Entry 7K1B (electron microscopy, 4.30 A resolution (low resolution: residue-level contacts below are approximate; hydrogen-bond / salt-bridge calls are withheld)); this record covers chains A and D of the 4 polymer chains in the assembly.

Chain A:
Protein: DNA-dependent protein kinase catalytic subunit
From: Homo sapiens
Notes: EC 2.7.11.1
UniProtKB: P78527 (PRKDC_HUMAN); residues 1-4128 here = UniProt positions 1-4128
Sequence (4128 residues; numbered 1 to 4128; the number before each row is that of its first residue):
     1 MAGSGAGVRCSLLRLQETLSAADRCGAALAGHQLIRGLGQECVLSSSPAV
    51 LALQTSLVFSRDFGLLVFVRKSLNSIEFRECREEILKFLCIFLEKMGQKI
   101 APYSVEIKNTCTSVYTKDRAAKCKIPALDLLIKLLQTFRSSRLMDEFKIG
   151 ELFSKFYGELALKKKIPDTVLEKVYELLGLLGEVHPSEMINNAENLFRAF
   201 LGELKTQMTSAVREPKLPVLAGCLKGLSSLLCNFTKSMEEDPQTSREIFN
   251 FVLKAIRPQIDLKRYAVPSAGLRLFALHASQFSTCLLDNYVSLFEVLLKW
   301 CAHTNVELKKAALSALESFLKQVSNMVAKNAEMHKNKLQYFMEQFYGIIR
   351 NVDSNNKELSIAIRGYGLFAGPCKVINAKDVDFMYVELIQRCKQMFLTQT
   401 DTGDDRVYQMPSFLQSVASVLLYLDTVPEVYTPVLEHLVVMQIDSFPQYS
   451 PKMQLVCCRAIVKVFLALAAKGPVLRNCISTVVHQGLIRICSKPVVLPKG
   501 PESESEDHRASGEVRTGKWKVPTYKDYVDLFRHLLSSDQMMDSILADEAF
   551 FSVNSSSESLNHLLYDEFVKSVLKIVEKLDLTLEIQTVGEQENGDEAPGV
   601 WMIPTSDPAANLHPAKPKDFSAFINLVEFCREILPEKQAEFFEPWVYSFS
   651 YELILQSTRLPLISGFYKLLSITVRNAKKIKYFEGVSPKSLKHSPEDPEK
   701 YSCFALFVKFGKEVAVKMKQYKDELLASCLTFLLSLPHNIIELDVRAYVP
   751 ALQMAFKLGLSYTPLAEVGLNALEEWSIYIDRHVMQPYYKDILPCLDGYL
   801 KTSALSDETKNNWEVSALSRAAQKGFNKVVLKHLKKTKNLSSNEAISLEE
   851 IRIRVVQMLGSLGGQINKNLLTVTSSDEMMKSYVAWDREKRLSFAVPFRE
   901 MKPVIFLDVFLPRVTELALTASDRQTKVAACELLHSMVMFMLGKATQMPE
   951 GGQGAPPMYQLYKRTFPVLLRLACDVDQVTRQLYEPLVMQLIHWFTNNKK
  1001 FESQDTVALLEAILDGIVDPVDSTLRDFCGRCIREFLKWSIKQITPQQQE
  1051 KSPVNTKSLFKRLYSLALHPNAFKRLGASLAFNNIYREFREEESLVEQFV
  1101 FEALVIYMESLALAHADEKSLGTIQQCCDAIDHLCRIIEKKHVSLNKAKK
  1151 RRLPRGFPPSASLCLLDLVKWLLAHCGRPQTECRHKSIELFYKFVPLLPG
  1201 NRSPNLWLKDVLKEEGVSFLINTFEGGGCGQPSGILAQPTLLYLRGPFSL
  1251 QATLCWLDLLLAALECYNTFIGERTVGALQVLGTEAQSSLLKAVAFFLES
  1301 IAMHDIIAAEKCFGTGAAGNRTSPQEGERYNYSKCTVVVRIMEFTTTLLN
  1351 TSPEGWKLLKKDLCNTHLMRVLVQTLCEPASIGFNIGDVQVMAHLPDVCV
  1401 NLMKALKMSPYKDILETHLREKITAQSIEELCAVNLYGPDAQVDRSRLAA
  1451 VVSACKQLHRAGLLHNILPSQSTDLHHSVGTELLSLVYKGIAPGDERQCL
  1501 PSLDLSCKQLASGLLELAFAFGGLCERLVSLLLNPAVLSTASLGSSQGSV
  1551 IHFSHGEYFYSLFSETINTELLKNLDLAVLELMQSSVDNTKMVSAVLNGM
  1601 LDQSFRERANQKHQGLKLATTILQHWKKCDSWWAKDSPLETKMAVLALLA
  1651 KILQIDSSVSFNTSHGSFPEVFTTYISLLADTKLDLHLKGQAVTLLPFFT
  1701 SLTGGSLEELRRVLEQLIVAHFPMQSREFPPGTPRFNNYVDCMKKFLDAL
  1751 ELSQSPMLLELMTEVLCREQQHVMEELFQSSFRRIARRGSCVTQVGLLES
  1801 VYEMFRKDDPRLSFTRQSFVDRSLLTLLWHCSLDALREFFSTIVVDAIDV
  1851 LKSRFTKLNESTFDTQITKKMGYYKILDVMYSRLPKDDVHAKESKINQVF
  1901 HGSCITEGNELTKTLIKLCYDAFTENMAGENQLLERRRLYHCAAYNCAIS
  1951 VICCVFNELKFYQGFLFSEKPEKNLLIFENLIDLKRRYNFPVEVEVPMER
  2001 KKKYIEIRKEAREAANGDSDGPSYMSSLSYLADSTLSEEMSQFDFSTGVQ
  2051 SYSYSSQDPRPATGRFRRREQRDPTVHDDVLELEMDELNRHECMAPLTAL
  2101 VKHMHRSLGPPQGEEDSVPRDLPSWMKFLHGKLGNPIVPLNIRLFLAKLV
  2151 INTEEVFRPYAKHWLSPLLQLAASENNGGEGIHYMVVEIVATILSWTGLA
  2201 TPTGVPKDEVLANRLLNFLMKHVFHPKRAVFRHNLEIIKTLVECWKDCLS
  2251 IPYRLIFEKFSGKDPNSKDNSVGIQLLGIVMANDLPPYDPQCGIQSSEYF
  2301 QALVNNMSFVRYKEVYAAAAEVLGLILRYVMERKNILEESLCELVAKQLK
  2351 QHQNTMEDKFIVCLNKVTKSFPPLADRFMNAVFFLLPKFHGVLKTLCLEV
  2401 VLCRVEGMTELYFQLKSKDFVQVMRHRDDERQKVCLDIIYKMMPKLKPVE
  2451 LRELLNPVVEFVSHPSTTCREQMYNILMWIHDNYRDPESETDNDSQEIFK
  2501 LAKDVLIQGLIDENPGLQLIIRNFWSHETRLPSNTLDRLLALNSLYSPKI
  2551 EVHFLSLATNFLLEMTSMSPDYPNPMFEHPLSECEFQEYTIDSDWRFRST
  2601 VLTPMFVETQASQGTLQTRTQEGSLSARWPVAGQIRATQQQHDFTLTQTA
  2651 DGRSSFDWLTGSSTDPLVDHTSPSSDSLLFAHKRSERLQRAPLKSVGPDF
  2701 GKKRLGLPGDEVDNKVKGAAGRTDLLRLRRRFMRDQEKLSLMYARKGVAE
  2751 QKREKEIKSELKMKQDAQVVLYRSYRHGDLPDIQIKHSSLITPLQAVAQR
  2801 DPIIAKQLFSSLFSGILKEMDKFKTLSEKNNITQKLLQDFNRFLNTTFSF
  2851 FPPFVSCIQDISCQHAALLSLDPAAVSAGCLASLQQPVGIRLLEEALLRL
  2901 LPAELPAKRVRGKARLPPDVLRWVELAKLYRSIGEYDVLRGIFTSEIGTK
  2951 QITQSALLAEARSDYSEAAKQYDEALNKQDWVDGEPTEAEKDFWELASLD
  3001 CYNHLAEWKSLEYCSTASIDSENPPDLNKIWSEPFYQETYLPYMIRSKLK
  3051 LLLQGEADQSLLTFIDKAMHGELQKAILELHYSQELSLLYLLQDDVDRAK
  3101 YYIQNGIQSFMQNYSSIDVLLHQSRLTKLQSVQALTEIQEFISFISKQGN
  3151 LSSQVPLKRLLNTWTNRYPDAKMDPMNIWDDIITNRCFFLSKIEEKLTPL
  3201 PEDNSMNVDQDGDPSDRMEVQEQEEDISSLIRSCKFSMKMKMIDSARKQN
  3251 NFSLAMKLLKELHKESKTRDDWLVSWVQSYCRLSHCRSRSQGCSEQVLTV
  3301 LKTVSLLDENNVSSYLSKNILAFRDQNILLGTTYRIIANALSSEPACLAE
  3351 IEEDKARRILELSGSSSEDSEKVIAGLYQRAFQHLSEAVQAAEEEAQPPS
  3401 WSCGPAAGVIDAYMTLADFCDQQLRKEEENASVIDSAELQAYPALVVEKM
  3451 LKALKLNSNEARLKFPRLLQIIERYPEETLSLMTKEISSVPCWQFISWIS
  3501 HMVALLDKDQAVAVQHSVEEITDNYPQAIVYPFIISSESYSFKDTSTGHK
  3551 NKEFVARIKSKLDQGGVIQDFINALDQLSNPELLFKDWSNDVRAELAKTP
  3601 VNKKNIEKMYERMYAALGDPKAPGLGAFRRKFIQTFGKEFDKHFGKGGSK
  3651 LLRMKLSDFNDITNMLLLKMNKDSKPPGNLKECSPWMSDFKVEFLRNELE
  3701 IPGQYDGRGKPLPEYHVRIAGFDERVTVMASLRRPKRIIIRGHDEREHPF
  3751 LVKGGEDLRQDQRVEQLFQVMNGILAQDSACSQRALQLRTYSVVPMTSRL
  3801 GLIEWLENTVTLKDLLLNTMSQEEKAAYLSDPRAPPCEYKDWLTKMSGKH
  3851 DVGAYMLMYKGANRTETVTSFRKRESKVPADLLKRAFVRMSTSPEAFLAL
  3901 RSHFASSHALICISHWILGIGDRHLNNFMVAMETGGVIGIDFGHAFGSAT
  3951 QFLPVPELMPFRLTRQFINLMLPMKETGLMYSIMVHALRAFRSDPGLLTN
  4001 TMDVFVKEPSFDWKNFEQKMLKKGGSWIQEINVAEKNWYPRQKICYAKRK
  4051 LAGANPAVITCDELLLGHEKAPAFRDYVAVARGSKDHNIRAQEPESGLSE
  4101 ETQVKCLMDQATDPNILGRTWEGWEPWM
Unresolved in the structure: 1-6, 495-521, 547-557, 588-601, 686-699, 802-815, 838-845, 948-955, 1231-1240, 1284-1287, 1304-1322, 1494-1500, 1535-1553, 1995-2033, 2049-2081, 2109-2119, 2568-2786, 2900-2918, 3199-3225, 3363-3368, 3392-3405, 3430-3439
Swiss-Prot annotation at these positions:
  - region: Leu1503 to Leu1538 (Interaction with C1D), Glu2737 to Gln2765 (May split the end of the DNA molecule, with the two strands separating around the region), Val3728 to Arg3734 (G-loop), Gly3919 to Asn3927 (Catalytic loop), Gly3939 to Thr3964 (Activation loop)
  - site: Asp2020, Gly2021 (Cleavage)
  - modified residue: Lys117 (N6-acetyllysine), Ser511 (Phosphoserine), Ser687 (Phosphoserine), Lys828 (N6-acetyllysine), Ser841 (Phosphoserine), Ser893 (Phosphoserine), Ser1065 (Phosphoserine), Lys1209 (N6-acetyllysine), Lys1970 (N6-acetyllysine), Ser2056 (Phosphoserine), Lys2259 (N6-acetyllysine), Thr2535 (Phosphothreonine), Thr2609 (Phosphothreonine), Ser2612 (Phosphoserine), Thr2638 (Phosphothreonine), Thr2647 (Phosphothreonine), Ser2789 (Phosphoserine), Ser3205 (Phosphoserine), Lys3241 (N6-acetyllysine), Lys3260 (N6-acetyllysine) and 6 more in UniProt
What the authors report for this chain:
  - post-translational modification sites: Ser56, Ser72, Thr946, Ser1003, Ser3205, Thr3950 (citing earlier work)
  - disease-associated variants - L3062R: decreased catalytic activity (citing earlier work)

Chain D:
Molecule: 24-nt DNA strand
Sequence (24 nucleotides; numbered 1 to 24; the number before each row is that of its first residue):
     1 GCATGCTCTACTGCTTCGATATCG

Chain A / chain D interface:
Contacting residue pairs (16):
  Arg119(A) with DT16(D)
  Asp168(A) with DC14(D)
  Thr169(A) with DC14(D)
  Lys216(A) with DG13(D)
  Leu217(A) with DG13(D)
  Arg264(A) with DC11(D)
  Gly403(A) with DG1(D)
  Asp405(A) with DG1(D); DC2(D)
  Arg406(A) with DC2(D)
  Tyr408(A) with DA3(D)
  Ser450(A) with DT4(D)
  His833(A) with DG5(D); DC6(D)
  Lys836(A) with DT4(D); DG5(D)
Interface residues without a listed pair, chain A (16 interface residues in all): Ala121, Thr402, Asp404
Interface residues without a listed pair, chain D (12 interface residues in all): DT12, DT15

Overview:
Chain A and chain D form an interface of 16 and 12 residues respectively. The paper reports that L3062R of
chain A reduces catalytic activity; modification sites Ser56(A), Ser72(A) and Thr946(A) among others.
Here chain A is DNA-dependent protein kinase catalytic subunit (Homo sapiens) and chain D is a 24-nt DNA
strand. Entry 7K1B (CryoEM structure of DNA-PK catalytic subunit complexed with DNA (Complex II)) was
determined by electron microscopy together with 7K0Y, 7K17, 7K19, 7K1J, 7K1K and 7K1N from the same study.
